PDB entry 5VVL | X-ray diffraction, 3.31 A resolution | chains A and K of the 10 polymer chains in the assembly

# Chain A
Name: CRISPR-associated endonuclease Cas1
Source organism: Escherichia coli (strain K12)
Notes: EC 3.1.-.-
Reference sequence: Q46896 (CAS1_ECOLI); residue numbers follow UniProt; this construct covers 1-305
Chain sequence (308 residues; row label = number of the first residue in the row; numbers below 1 keep their minus sign (Ser-2 is residue -2)):
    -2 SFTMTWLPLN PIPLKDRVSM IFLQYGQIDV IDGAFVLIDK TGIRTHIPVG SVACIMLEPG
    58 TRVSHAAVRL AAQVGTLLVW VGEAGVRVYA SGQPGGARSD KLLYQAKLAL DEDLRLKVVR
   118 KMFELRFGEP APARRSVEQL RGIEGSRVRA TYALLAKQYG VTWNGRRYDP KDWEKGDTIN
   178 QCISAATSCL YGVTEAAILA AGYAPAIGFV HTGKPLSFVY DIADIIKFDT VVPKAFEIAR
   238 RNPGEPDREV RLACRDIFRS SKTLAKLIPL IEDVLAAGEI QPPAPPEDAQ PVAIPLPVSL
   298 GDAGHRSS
Not modelled in the structure: -2 to 15, 168-169, 282-305
Differences from the reference sequence: expression tag (-2 to 0)
Metal / ion sites: Ni2+ site 1: Lys37 (shared with 1 residue of chain H); Ni2+ site 2: His208, Asp221 (shared with 1 residue of chain J)
Swiss-Prot annotation at these positions:
  - binding site (Mg(2+)): Glu141, His208, Asp221
  - mutagenesis: Tyr22 (Y22A: Slightly decreased spacer acquisition in vivo; Y22F: Nearly wild-type spacer acquisition in vivo), Arg41 (R41E: Dramatically decreased spacer acquisition in vivo), Arg59 (R59A: Loss of spacer acquisition in vivo, decreased protospacer binding; R59D: Dramatically decreased spacer acquisition in vitro, 250-fold decreased affinity for protospacer DNA), Arg66 (R66D: Dramatically decreased spacer acquisition in vitro, 250-fold decreased affinity for protospacer DNA; R66E: Dramatically decreased spacer acquisition in vivo), Arg84 (R84A: Decreased spacer acquisition in vivo; R84E: Dramatically decreased spacer acquisition in vivo), Glu141 (E141A: No cleavage of any substrates, no restoration of UV or mitomycin C (MMC) resistance. Loss of spacer acquisition in vivo), Tyr149 (Y149A: No effect on in vitro protospacer integration), Tyr165 (Y165A: No effect on in vitro protospacer integration. Alone significantly decreased protospacer acquisition in vivo ...), Trp170 (W170A: Alone significantly decreased protospacer acquisition in vivo. Decreased protospacer binding; in association with A-170), Thr184 (T184A: No cleavage of any substrates), Tyr188 (Y188A: Partial inhibition of cleavage. No effect on in vitro protospacer integration. Significantly decreased protospacer acquisition in vivo), His208 (H208A: No cleavage of any substrates, no restoration of UV or MMC resistance. Loss of spacer acquisition in vivo), 13 further mutagenesis entries in UniProt
From the paper describing this entry:
  - catalytic residues: Glu141 (proposed by the authors, not directly observed)
  - mutagenesis - R112E, R132A, R163A: abolished catalytic activity
  - mutagenesis - R112A, R131A, Q136A: decreased catalytic activity
  - mutagenesis - R138A: decreased catalytic activity on second-site integration
  - mutagenesis - R138A: increased catalytic activity on disintegration

# Chain K
Molecule: 58-nt DNA strand
Sequence (58 nucleotides; row label = number of the first residue in the row):
     1 GCTACTGGGG CCGAGGGTGT TCCCCGCGCC AGCGGGGATA AACCGAGCAG ATATGCTC
Not modelled in the structure: 22-42, 51-53
Metal / ion sites: Ni2+ site 1 near DG7 (its only coordinating residue here); Ni2+ site 2 near DG9 (its only coordinating residue here); Ni2+ site 3 near DG15 (its only coordinating residue here); Ni2+ site 4: DG17 (shared with 2 residues of chain C; 1 residue of chain J); Ni2+ site 5: DG50 (shared with 1 residue of chain C)

# How chain A and chain K interact
Residue-residue contacts (23):
  Glu135(A) - DA46(K)  sugar contact
  Gln136(A) - DA46(K)  phosphate contact
  Gln136(A) - DG47(K)  hydrogen bond to the phosphate
  Arg138(A) - DG45(K)  base contact
  Arg138(A) - DC58(K)  base contact
  Gly139(A) - DA46(K)  base contact
  Gly139(A) - DG47(K)  base contact
  Ile140(A) - DG47(K)  phosphate contact
  Glu141(A) - DC58(K)  phosphate contact
  Gly142(A) - DT57(K)  base contact
  Gly142(A) - DC58(K)  sugar contact
  Ser143(A) - DC48(K)  sugar contact
  Val145(A) - DT57(K)  phosphate contact
  Val145(A) - DC58(K)  phosphate contact
  Arg146(A) - DG55(K)  base contact
  Arg146(A) - DC56(K)  hydrogen bond to the sugar
  Arg146(A) - DT57(K)  sugar contact
  Tyr149(A) - DT57(K)  phosphate contact
  Tyr149(A) - DC58(K)  phosphate contact
  Trp160(A) - DT57(K)  hydrogen bond to the phosphate
  Gly162(A) - DT57(K)  phosphate contact
  Arg163(A) - DT57(K)  hydrogen bond to the phosphate
  Arg164(A) - DC56(K)  salt bridge to the phosphate
Interface residues without a listed pair, chain A (18 interface residues in all): Ser133, His208, Asp221
Interface residues without a listed pair, chain K (9 interface residues in all): DA49

# Summary
18 residues of chain A and 9 residues of chain K are in contact, with 4 hydrogen bonds and 1 salt bridge.
Polar pairs include Arg146(A)-DC56(K), Gln136(A)-DG47(K) and Trp160(A)-DT57(K). From the paper: the catalytic
residue Glu141(A); R112E, R132A and R163A of chain A abolish catalytic activity; 7 substitutions were tested
in all.
Here chain A is CRISPR-associated endonuclease Cas1 (Escherichia coli (strain K12)) and chain K is a 58-nt DNA
strand. Entry 5VVL (Cas1-Cas2 bound to full-site mimic with Ni) was determined by X-ray diffraction, deposited
together with 5VVJ, 5VVK and 5WFE.
